PDB entry 8TOX | electron microscopy, 2.30 A resolution | chains B and G of the 12 polymer chains in the assembly

[Chain B]
Protein: Envelope glycoprotein gp41
From: Human immunodeficiency virus 1
UniProt: Q2N0S6 (Q2N0S6_9HIV1); residues 512-664 here correspond to UniProt positions 509-661 (UniProt number = residue number - 3)
Amino-acid sequence (153 residues; each row starts with the number of its first residue):
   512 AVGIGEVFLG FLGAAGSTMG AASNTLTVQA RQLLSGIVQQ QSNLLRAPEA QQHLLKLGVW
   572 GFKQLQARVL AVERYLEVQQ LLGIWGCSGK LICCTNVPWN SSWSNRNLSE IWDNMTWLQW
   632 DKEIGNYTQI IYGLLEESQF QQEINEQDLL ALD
Not modelled in the structure: 550-563
Cystine bridges: Cys-598/Cys-604
Covalent attachments: N-acetylglucosamine (NAG) linked to Asn-611, Asn-618, Asn-637
Sequence notes: engineered mutation Glu-517 (Ala514 in Q2N0S6), Asn-535 (Met532 in Q2N0S6), Gln-543 (Asn540 in Q2N0S6), Pro-559 (Ile556 in Q2N0S6), Gly-569 (Thr566 in Q2N0S6), Phe-573 (Ile570 in Q2N0S6), Glu-588 (Arg585 in Q2N0S6), Val-589 (Asp586 in Q2N0S6), Cys-605 (Thr602 in Q2N0S6), Gly-636 (Ser633 in Q2N0S6), Phe-651 (Asn648 in Q2N0S6), Ile-655 (Lys652 in Q2N0S6)
Reported in the primary citation:
  - mutagenesis - A517E (17.66 kcal/mol): increased binding to antibody ACS202 Fab heavy chain
  - mutagenesis - G514S: increased binding to VRC34.01
  - mutagenesis - G514S: increased binding to DF1W-a.01

[Chain G]
Protein: Envelope glycoprotein gp120
From: Human immunodeficiency virus 1
UniProt: Q2N0S6 (Q2N0S6_9HIV1); the construct lacks a stretch of the UniProt sequence and is renumbered around it, so the offset changes along the chain: 31-141 = UniProt 30-140; 150-185 = UniProt 141-176; 189-309 = UniProt 188-308; 312-321 = UniProt 309-318; 2 more segments
Amino-acid sequence (475 residues; each row starts with the number of its first residue; note: 14 numbers in that range are skipped by the numbering (no residue carries them; nothing is unmodelled there); a row labelled like 185A-185K holds insertion residues (185A, then the next letters in order)):
    31 AENLWVTVYY GVPVWKDAET TLFCASDAKA YETEKHNVWA THACVPTDPN PQEIHLENVT
    91 EEFNMWKNNM VEQMHTDIIS LWDQSLKPCV KLTPLCVTLQ CTNVTNNITD D
   150 MRGELKNCSF NMTTELRDKK QKVYSLFYRL DVVQIN
185A-185K ENQGNRSNNSN
   189 KEYRLINCNT SACTQICPKV SFEPIPIHYC APAGFAILKC KDKKFNGTGP CKNVSTVQCT
   249 HGIKPVVSTQ LLLNGSLAEE EVMIRSENIT NNAKNIIVQF NTPVQINCTR PNNMTRKSIR
   309 I
   312 GPGQAFYALG
  321A D
   322 IIGDIRQPHC TVSKATWNET LGKVVKQLRK HFGNNTIIFF ANSSGGDLEV TTHSFNCGGE
   382 FFYCNTSGLF NSTWISN
   400 TSVQGSNSTG SNDSITLPCR IKQIINMWQR VGQCMYAPPI QGVIRCVSNI TGLILTRDGG
   460 STNSTTETFR PGGGDMRDNW RSELYKYKVV KIEPLGVAPT RCKRRVVG
Not modelled in the structure: 31, 185A-185K, 400-409, 506-507
Cystine bridges: Cys-54/Cys-74, Cys-119/Cys-205, Cys-126/Cys-196, Cys-131/Cys-157, Cys-201/Cys-433, Cys-218/Cys-247, Cys-228/Cys-239, Cys-296/Cys-331, Cys-378/Cys-445, Cys-385/Cys-418
Covalent attachments: glycan linked to Asn-88; N-acetylglucosamine (NAG) linked to Asn-133, Asn-137, Asn-156, Asn-160, Asn-197, Asn-234, Asn-241, Asn-262, Asn-276, Asn-295, Asn-301, Asn-339, Asn-355, Asn-363, Asn-386, Asn-392, Asn-448
Sequence notes: engineered mutation Cys-201 (Ile200 in Q2N0S6), Ile-204 (Ala203 in Q2N0S6), Lys-240 (Pro239 in Q2N0S6), Asn-241 (Ser240 in Q2N0S6), Ile-285 (Leu284 in Q2N0S6), Met-302 (Asn301 in Q2N0S6), Leu-320 (Thr317 in Q2N0S6), Pro-329 (Ala327 in Q2N0S6), Phe-360 (Arg358 in Q2N0S6), Val-430 (Ile427 in Q2N0S6), Cys-433 (Ala430 in Q2N0S6), Cys-501 (Ala498 in Q2N0S6)

[How chain B and chain G interact]
Contacting residue pairs (107):
  Leu-520(B) / Ile-84(G)
  Phe-522(B) / Ile-84(G)
  Phe-522(B) / Ala-224(G)  hydrophobic
  Phe-522(B) / Thr-244(G)
  Leu-523(B) / Leu-86(G)
  Leu-523(B) / Ala-224(G)  hydrophobic
  Gly-524(B) / Ile-84(G)
  Ala-525(B) / Pro-43(G)
  Ala-526(B) / Pro-43(G)  hydrophobic
  Ala-526(B) / Trp-45(G)  hydrophobic
  Ala-526(B) / Val-89(G)  hydrophobic
  Gly-527(B) / Glu-87(G)
  Gly-527(B) / Asn-88(G)  hydrogen bond (backbone-side chain)
  Gly-527(B) / Val-89(G)
  Ser-534(B) / Tyr-39(G)
  Leu-537(B) / Tyr-40(G)
  Leu-537(B) / Gly-41(G)
  Leu-537(B) / Val-42(G)
  Gln-540(B) / Gly-41(G)  hydrogen bond (side chain-backbone)
  Ala-541(B) / Tyr-40(G)  hydrophobic
  Gln-543(B) / Pro-220(G)  hydrogen bond (side chain-backbone)
  Gln-543(B) / Ala-221(G)
  Gln-543(B) / Gly-222(G)  hydrogen bond (backbone-backbone)
  Gln-543(B) / Phe-223(G)  hydrogen bond (side chain-backbone)
  Leu-544(B) / Tyr-40(G)
  Leu-544(B) / Ala-221(G)
  Leu-544(B) / Gly-222(G)
  Leu-544(B) / Pro-493(G)  hydrophobic
  Leu-545(B) / Ala-221(G)
  Gly-547(B) / Ala-221(G)
  Ile-548(B) / Gln-82(G)
  Ile-548(B) / Gln-246(G)
  Val-549(B) / Gln-82(G)
  Trp-571(B) / Leu-52(G)
  Trp-571(B) / Phe-53(G)  hydrophobic
  Trp-571(B) / Cys-54(G)
  Trp-571(B) / His-72(G)
  Trp-571(B) / Ala-73(G)  hydrogen bond (side chain-backbone)
  Trp-571(B) / Asp-107(G)
  Lys-574(B) / Asp-107(G)  salt bridge
  Gln-575(B) / Thr-51(G)
  Gln-575(B) / Leu-52(G)  hydrogen bond (side chain-backbone)
  Gln-575(B) / Phe-53(G)
  Arg-585(B) / Gly-222(G)
  Arg-585(B) / Lys-490(G)
  Arg-585(B) / Ile-491(G)  hydrogen bond (side chain-backbone)
  Arg-585(B) / Glu-492(G)  salt bridge
  Tyr-586(B) / Tyr-40(G)
  Val-589(B) / Tyr-40(G)  hydrophobic
  Val-589(B) / Leu-494(G)  hydrophobic
  Gln-590(B) / Tyr-40(G)  hydrogen bond
  Leu-592(B) / Leu-494(G)  hydrophobic
  Leu-593(B) / Val-38(G)  hydrophobic
  Leu-593(B) / Tyr-40(G)  hydrophobic
  Leu-593(B) / Leu-494(G)  hydrophobic
  Trp-596(B) / Val-38(G)  hydrophobic
  Trp-596(B) / Arg-503(G)  hydrogen bond (backbone-side chain)
  Gly-597(B) / Arg-503(G)
  Cys-598(B) / Arg-503(G)  hydrogen bond
  Leu-602(B) / Val-38(G)
  Leu-602(B) / Tyr-39(G)
  Leu-602(B) / Tyr-40(G)  hydrogen bond (backbone-backbone)
  Ile-603(B) / Val-38(G)
  Ile-603(B) / Tyr-39(G)  hydrophobic
  Cys-604(B) / Thr-37(G)
  Cys-604(B) / Val-38(G)  hydrogen bond (backbone-backbone)
  Cys-604(B) / Arg-503(G)  hydrogen bond
  Cys-605(B) / Cys-501(G)  disulfide
  Cys-605(B) / Arg-503(G)  hydrogen bond (backbone-side chain)
  Thr-606(B) / Val-36(G)  hydrogen bond (side chain-backbone)
  Thr-606(B) / Lys-502(G)
  Thr-606(B) / Arg-503(G)  hydrogen bond (backbone-backbone)
  Asn-607(B) / Trp-35(G)
  Asn-607(B) / Lys-502(G)
  Asn-607(B) / Arg-503(G)  hydrogen bond (side chain-backbone)
  Asn-607(B) / Arg-504(G)
  Val-608(B) / Trp-35(G)
  Val-608(B) / Val-36(G)  hydrogen bond (backbone-backbone)
  Pro-609(B) / Leu-34(G)
  Pro-609(B) / Trp-35(G)
  Trp-610(B) / Leu-34(G)  hydrogen bond (backbone-backbone)
  Trp-610(B) / Trp-35(G)
  Trp-610(B) / Val-36(G)  hydrophobic
  Trp-610(B) / Pro-498(G)
  Leu-619(B) / Pro-498(G)
  Leu-619(B) / Arg-500(G)
  Ile-622(B) / Pro-498(G)  hydrophobic
  Trp-623(B) / Tyr-39(G)
  Trp-623(B) / Ala-497(G)  hydrophobic
  Trp-623(B) / Pro-498(G)  hydrogen bond (side chain-backbone)
  Trp-623(B) / Thr-499(G)
  Trp-628(B) / Tyr-39(G)  hydrophobic
  Trp-628(B) / Val-42(G)
  Trp-628(B) / Pro-43(G)
  Trp-628(B) / Val-44(G)  hydrophobic
  Trp-628(B) / Gly-495(G)
  Trp-628(B) / Ala-497(G)  hydrophobic
  Leu-629(B) / Pro-43(G)
  Leu-629(B) / Trp-45(G)
  Trp-631(B) / Val-496(G)  hydrogen bond (side chain-backbone)
  Trp-631(B) / Pro-498(G)
  Asp-632(B) / Lys-46(G)  salt bridge
  Ile-635(B) / Val-496(G)
  Ile-642(B) / Val-36(G)  hydrophobic
  Tyr-643(B) / Leu-494(G)
  Gln-650(B) / Arg-503(G)  hydrogen bond
  Gln-653(B) / Arg-503(G)  hydrogen bond
Also at the interface, not in a pair above, chain B (60 interface residues in all): Met-530, Ala-533, Thr-536, Ser-546, Lys-567, Ala-578, Ala-582, Lys-601, Trp-614, Leu-646
Also at the interface, not in a pair above, chain G (50 interface residues in all): Glu-32, Gln-103
Disulfides between the chains: Cys-605(B)/Cys-501(G)

[In short]
60 residues of chain B and 50 residues of chain G are in contact, with 1 disulfide bond, 24 hydrogen bonds and
3 salt bridges. Polar contacts include Lys-574(B)/Asp-107(G), Arg-585(B)/Glu-492(G) and Asp-632(B)/Lys-46(G).
The paper reports that A517E of chain B increases binding to antibody ACS202 Fab heavy chain; G514S of chain B
increases binding to VRC34.01.
Chain B is Envelope glycoprotein gp41 and chain G is Envelope glycoprotein gp120, both from Human
immunodeficiency virus 1; the structure, Cryo-EM structure of BG505 Env mutant A517E in complex with antibody
ACS202 Fab, was determined by electron microscopy.
